Entry 8FEG (electron microscopy, 2.54 A resolution); this record covers chains C and D of the 6 polymer chains in the assembly.

Chain C:
Name: Guanine nucleotide-binding protein G(i) subunit alpha-1
From: Homo sapiens
UniProt: P63096 (GNAI1_HUMAN); residue numbers follow UniProt; this construct covers 1-354
Amino-acid sequence (354 residues; numbered 1 to 354; the number before each row is that of its first residue):
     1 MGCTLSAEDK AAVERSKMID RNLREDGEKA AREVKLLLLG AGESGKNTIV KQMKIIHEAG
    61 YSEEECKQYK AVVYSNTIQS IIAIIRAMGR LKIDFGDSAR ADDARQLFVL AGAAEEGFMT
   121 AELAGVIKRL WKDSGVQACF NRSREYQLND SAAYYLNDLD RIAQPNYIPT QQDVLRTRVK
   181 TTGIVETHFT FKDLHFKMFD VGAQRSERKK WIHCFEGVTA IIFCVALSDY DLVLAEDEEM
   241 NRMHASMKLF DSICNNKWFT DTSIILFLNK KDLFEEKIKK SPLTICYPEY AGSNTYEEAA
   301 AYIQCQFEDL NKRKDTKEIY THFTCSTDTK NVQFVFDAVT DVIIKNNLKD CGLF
Not modelled in the structure: 1-4, 41-181, 203-208, 233-239
Differences from the reference sequence: engineered mutation Asn47 (Ser in P63096), Ala203 (Gly in P63096), Ala245 (Glu in P63096), Ser326 (Ala in P63096)
Swiss-Prot annotation at these positions:
  - region: Lys35 to Lys46, Thr48 (G1 motif), Asp173 to Thr181 (G2 motif), Phe196 to Gly202, Gln204, Arg205 (G3 motif), Ile265 to Asp272 (G4 motif), Thr324, Cys325, Thr327 to Thr329 (G5 motif)
  - binding site (GTP): Glu43 to Lys46, Thr48, Ser151, Leu175 to Thr181, Asp200 to Gly202, Gln204, Asn269 to Asp272
  - binding site (Mg(2+)): Thr181
  - modified residue: Arg178 (ADP-ribosylarginine), Gln204 (Deamidated glutamine), Cys351 (ADP-ribosylcysteine)
  - lipidation: Gly2 (N-myristoyl glycine), Cys3 (S-palmitoyl cysteine)

Chain D:
Name: Guanine nucleotide-binding protein G(I)/G(S)/G(T) subunit beta-1
From: Homo sapiens
UniProt: P62873 (GBB1_HUMAN); numbering as in UniProt (aligned over 2-340)
Amino-acid sequence (358 residues; row label = number of the first residue in the row; numbers below 1 keep their minus sign (Met-17 is residue -17)):
   -17 MHHHHHHLEV LFQGPGSSGS ELDQLRQEAE QLKNQIRDAR KACADATLSQ ITNNIDPVGR
    43 IQMRTRRTLR GHLAKIYAMH WGTDSRLLVS ASQDGKLIIW DSYTTNKVHA IPLRSSWVMT
   103 CAYAPSGNYV ACGGLDNICS IYNLKTREGN VRVSRELAGH TGYLSCCRFL DDNQIVTSSG
   163 DTTCALWDIE TGQQTTTFTG HTGDVMSLSL APDTRLFVSG ACDASAKLWD VREGMCRQTF
   223 TGHESDINAI CFFPNGNAFA TGSDDATCRL FDLRADQELM TYSHDNIICG ITSVSFSKSG
   283 RLLLAGYDDF NCNVWDALKA DRAGVLAGHD NRVSCLGVTD DGMAVATGSW DSFLKIWN
Not modelled in the structure: -17 to 1
Differences from the reference sequence: expression tag (-17 to 1)
Swiss-Prot annotation at these positions:
  - modified residue: Ser2 (N-acetylserine), His266 (Phosphohistidine)

Chain C / chain D interface:
Pairs across the interface - 36 pairs, chain C then chain D:
  Val13(C) - Asn88(D)
  Arg15(C) - Val90(D)  hydrogen bond (side chain-backbone)
  Arg15(C) - His91(D)
  Ser16(C) - Asn88(D)
  Ser16(C) - Lys89(D)  hydrogen bond (side chain-backbone)
  Ile19(C) - Lys89(D)
  Ile19(C) - Val90(D)
  Ile19(C) - Ala92(D)  hydrophobic
  Asp20(C) - Lys89(D)  salt bridge
  Leu23(C) - His54(D)
  Leu23(C) - Lys78(D)
  Leu23(C) - Ile80(D)  hydrophobic
  Leu23(C) - Lys89(D)
  Lys35(C) - Gln75(D)
  Thr182(C) - Asp118(D)
  Thr182(C) - Asn119(D)  hydrogen bond
  Gly183(C) - Leu117(D)
  Gly183(C) - Asn119(D)
  Ile184(C) - Trp99(D)
  Ile184(C) - Leu117(D)
  Phe199(C) - Trp99(D)  hydrophobic
  Lys210(C) - Tyr145(D)
  Lys210(C) - Met188(D)
  Lys210(C) - Cys204(D)
  Lys210(C) - Asp228(D)  salt bridge
  Lys210(C) - Asp246(D)  salt bridge
  His213(C) - Tyr59(D)  hydrogen bond (backbone-side chain)
  His213(C) - Met101(D)
  Cys214(C) - Tyr59(D)
  Cys214(C) - Trp99(D)
  Cys214(C) - Met101(D)  hydrophobic
  Phe215(C) - Trp99(D)  hydrophobic
  Phe215(C) - Leu117(D)  hydrophobic
  Glu216(C) - Lys57(D)
  Glu216(C) - Trp332(D)
  Gly217(C) - Lys57(D)
Interface residues without a listed pair, chain C (19 interface residues in all): Ala12, Asp26
Interface residues without a listed pair, chain D (27 interface residues in all): Ser97, Ser98, His142, Asp186, Asn230

Summary:
19 residues of chain C face 27 of chain D across their interface; the contacts include 4 hydrogen bonds and 3
salt bridges. Polar contacts include Asp20(C)-Lys89(D), Lys210(C)-Asp228(D) and Lys210(C)-Asp246(D). UniProt
lists 21 GTP-binding residues and Mg2+-binding residue Thr181(C) on chain C.
Chain C is Guanine nucleotide-binding protein G(i) subunit alpha-1 and chain D is Guanine nucleotide-binding
protein G(I)/G(S)/G(T) subunit beta-1, both from Homo sapiens; the structure, CryoEM structure of Kappa Opioid
Receptor bound to a semi-peptide and Gi1, was determined by electron microscopy.
